PDB entry 8VO0 | electron microscopy, 3.30 A resolution | chains H and O of the 10 polymer chains in the assembly

# Chain H
Molecule: 157-nt DNA strand
Source organism: Homo sapiens
Sequence (157 nucleotides; numbered 1 to 157; the number before each row is that of its first residue):
     1 CAGGATGTATATATCTGAGACGTGCCTGGAGACTAGGGAGTAATCCCCTT
    51 GGCGGTTTAAACGCGGGGGACAGCGCGTACGTGCGTTTTAGCGGTGCTAG
   101 AGCTGTCTACGACCAATTGAGCGGCCTGGGCACCGGGATTCTCCAGCCGC
   151 CGGCAGC

# Chain O
Protein: Histone H3.2
Source organism: Homo sapiens
UniProt: Q71DI3 (H32_HUMAN); residues 41-135 here correspond to UniProt positions 42-136 (UniProt number = residue number + 1)
Sequence (95 residues; row label = number of the first residue in the row):
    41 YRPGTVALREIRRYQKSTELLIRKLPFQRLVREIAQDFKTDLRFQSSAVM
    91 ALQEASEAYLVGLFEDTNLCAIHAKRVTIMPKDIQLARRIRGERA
Curated features (UniProtKB/Swiss-Prot):
  - modified residue: Tyr41 (Phosphotyrosine), Lys56 (N6,N6,N6-trimethyllysine), Ser57 (Phosphoserine), Lys64 (N6-(2-hydroxyisobutyryl)lysine), Lys79 (N6,N6,N6-trimethyllysine), Thr80 (Phosphothreonine), Ser86 (Phosphoserine), Thr107 (Phosphothreonine), Lys115 (N6-acetyllysine), Lys122 (N6-(2-hydroxyisobutyryl)lysine)
  - lipidation: Cys110 (S-palmitoyl cysteine)

# Interface between chain H and chain O
Contacting residue pairs (12):
  DG7(H) with Tyr41(O), hydrogen bond to the phosphate
  DT8(H) with Arg49(O), salt bridge to the phosphate
  DG83(H) with Gly44(O), hydrogen bond to the phosphate; Val46(O), phosphate contact; Ala47(O), phosphate contact
  DC84(H) with Tyr41(O), phosphate contact
  DG91(H) with Leu65(O), phosphate contact; Pro66(O), phosphate contact; Arg69(O), salt bridge to the phosphate
  DC92(H) with Lys64(O), phosphate contact; Leu65(O), phosphate contact
  DA101(H) with Arg83(O), sugar contact
Also at the interface, not in a pair above, chain H (8 interface residues in all): DT82
Also at the interface, not in a pair above, chain O (14 interface residues in all): Arg42, Pro43, Thr45, Arg63

# In short
The interface between chain H and chain O involves 8 residues on one side and 14 on the other; the contacts
include 2 hydrogen bonds and 2 salt bridges. Among the polar pairs are DG7(H)-Tyr41(O), DG83(H)-Gly44(O) and
DT8(H)-Arg49(O).
Here chain H is a 157-nt DNA strand and chain O is Histone H3.2, both from Homo sapiens. Entry 8VO0
(H3K36me3-modified nucleosome bound to PRC2_AJ1-450 with histone H3 tail disengaged) was determined by
electron microscopy together with 8VMI, 8VMJ, 8VML, 8VMN, 8VNV, 8VNZ and 8VOB from the same study.
